7B0N - chains G and Q of the 42 polymer chains in the assembly; structure by electron microscopy, 3.70 A resolution.

Chain G:
Protein: Subunit NUAM of NADH:Ubiquinone Oxidoreductase (Complex I)
Source organism: Yarrowia lipolytica
Notes: EC 1.6.99.3
Reference sequence: Q9UUU3 (Q9UUU3_YARLL); residue numbers follow UniProt; this construct covers 1-728
Chain sequence (728 residues; each row starts with the number of its first residue):
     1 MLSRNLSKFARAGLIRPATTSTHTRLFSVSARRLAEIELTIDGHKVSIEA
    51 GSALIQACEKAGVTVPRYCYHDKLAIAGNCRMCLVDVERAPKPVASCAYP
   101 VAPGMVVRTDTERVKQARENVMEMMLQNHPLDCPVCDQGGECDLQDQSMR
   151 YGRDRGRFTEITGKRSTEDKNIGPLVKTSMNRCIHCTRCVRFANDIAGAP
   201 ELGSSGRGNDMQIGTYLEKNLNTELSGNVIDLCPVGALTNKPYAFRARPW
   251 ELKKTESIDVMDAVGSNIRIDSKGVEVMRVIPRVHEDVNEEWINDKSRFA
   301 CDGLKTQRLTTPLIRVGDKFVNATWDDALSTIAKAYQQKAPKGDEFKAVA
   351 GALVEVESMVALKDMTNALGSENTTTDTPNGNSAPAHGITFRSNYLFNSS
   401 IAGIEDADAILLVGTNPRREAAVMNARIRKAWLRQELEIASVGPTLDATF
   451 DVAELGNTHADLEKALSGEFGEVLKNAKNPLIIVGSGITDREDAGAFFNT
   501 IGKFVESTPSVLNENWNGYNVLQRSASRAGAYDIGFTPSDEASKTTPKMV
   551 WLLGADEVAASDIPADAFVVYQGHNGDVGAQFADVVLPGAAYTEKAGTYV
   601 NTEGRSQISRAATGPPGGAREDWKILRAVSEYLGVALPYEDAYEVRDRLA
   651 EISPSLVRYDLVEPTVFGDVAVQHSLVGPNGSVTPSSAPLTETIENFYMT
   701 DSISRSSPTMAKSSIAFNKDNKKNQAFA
Unresolved in the structure: 1-34
Ion coordination: 2Fe-2S cluster Fe: Cys-69, Cys-80, Cys-83, Cys-97; 4Fe-4S cluster Fe site 1: His-129, Cys-133, Cys-136, Cys-142; 4Fe-4S cluster Fe site 2: Cys-183, Cys-186, Cys-189, Cys-233
Residues lining bound ligands:
  - 2Fe-2S cluster (FES): Arg-67, Tyr-68, Cys-69, Tyr-70, Ala-77, Gly-78, Asn-79, Cys-80, Arg-81, Met-82, Cys-83, Ala-95, Cys-97
  - 4Fe-4S cluster (SF4), molecule 1: His-129, Pro-130, Asp-132, Cys-133, Cys-136, Gln-138, Gly-139, Cys-142, Leu-144, Gln-145, Arg-182, Val-235, Gly-236
  - 4Fe-4S cluster (SF4), molecule 2: Met-180, Cys-183, Ile-184, His-185, Cys-186, Thr-187, Arg-188, Cys-189, Ile-213, Cys-233, Pro-234, Val-235, Ala-237, Leu-238

Chain Q:
Protein: Subunit NUYM of NADH:Ubiquinone Oxidoreductase (Complex I)
Source organism: Yarrowia lipolytica
Reference sequence: A0A1D8N7X0 (A0A1D8N7X0_YARLL); residue numbers follow UniProt; this construct covers 1-161
Chain sequence (161 residues; row label = number of the first residue in the row):
     1 MLSRSLRQLSQPSVRSFATSARLLQKKDVPEVGVNLDNVPAHEIVSGAPA
    51 ELSRNRVVRIYQQAKPATQSGEYGTFAWRLDWDIVDVANRWENDLIGWQS
   101 SGDYMQATQMKFTSKESAIKFANKQGWDFYIQEPHHRKFRVKQYANNFVH
   151 SYGKLKHIRTK
Unresolved in the structure: 1-36

Interface between chain G and chain Q:
Residue-residue contacts (72; chain G residue first):
  Gly-51(G) with Val-141(Q); Lys-142(Q); Gln-143(Q)
  Ser-52(G) with Phe-139(Q); Val-141(Q)
  Ala-53(G) with Lys-142(Q)
  Gln-56(G) with Arg-140(Q), hydrogen bond (side chain-backbone); Lys-142(Q)
  Tyr-70(G) with Lys-142(Q)
  His-71(G) with Lys-142(Q)
  Asp-72(G) with Arg-137(Q), salt bridge; Lys-142(Q), hydrogen bond (backbone-side chain)
  Lys-73(G) with Arg-137(Q)
  Leu-74(G) with Lys-142(Q), hydrogen bond (backbone-side chain)
  Ala-75(G) with Asn-147(Q); Arg-159(Q)
  Ile-76(G) with Lys-142(Q); Tyr-144(Q), hydrophobic; Asn-147(Q), hydrogen bond (backbone-side chain)
  Ala-77(G) with Tyr-144(Q), hydrophobic
  Glu-141(G) with Thr-68(Q); Gln-69(Q)
  Asp-143(G) with Gln-69(Q); Ser-70(Q)
  Asp-146(G) with Gln-69(Q), hydrogen bond
  Val-190(G) with Thr-160(Q)
  Asn-194(G) with His-157(Q); Ile-158(Q), hydrogen bond (side chain-backbone); Arg-159(Q); Thr-160(Q)
  Asp-195(G) with His-157(Q), salt bridge; Arg-159(Q), salt bridge
  Asp-231(G) with Ala-67(Q); Thr-68(Q)
  Lys-253(G) with Ile-84(Q)
  Glu-256(G) with Gln-62(Q); Gln-63(Q); Ala-64(Q), hydrogen bond (side chain-backbone); Gln-132(Q), hydrogen bond
  Arg-269(G) with Pro-66(Q)
  Lys-273(G) with Gln-99(Q), hydrogen bond (backbone-side chain)
  Gly-274(G) with Arg-90(Q); Gln-99(Q)
  Val-275(G) with Arg-90(Q); Glu-92(Q); Gln-99(Q), hydrogen bond (backbone-side chain)
  Arg-283(G) with Ala-64(Q); His-135(Q)
  Val-284(G) with His-135(Q)
  His-285(G) with His-135(Q)
  Glu-286(G) with His-136(Q); Lys-138(Q)
  Glu-291(G) with Arg-137(Q), salt bridge
  Glu-405(G) with Lys-138(Q), salt bridge
  Trp-432(G) with Lys-156(Q), hydrogen bond (backbone-side chain)
  Leu-433(G) with Lys-156(Q); His-157(Q)
  Arg-434(G) with Arg-140(Q)
  Gln-435(G) with Lys-156(Q)
  Ile-608(G) with Tyr-130(Q), hydrophobic
  Ser-609(G) with Arg-59(Q), hydrogen bond (backbone-side chain)
  Arg-610(G) with Asp-81(Q), hydrogen bond (side chain-backbone); Trp-82(Q), hydrogen bond (side chain-backbone); Asp-83(Q), salt bridge
  Ala-611(G) with Ile-84(Q)
  Ala-612(G) with Ile-84(Q)
  Thr-613(G) with Ile-84(Q)
  Pro-615(G) with Asp-86(Q)
  Tyr-643(G) with Val-57(Q); Asp-128(Q)
  Tyr-659(G) with Tyr-130(Q)
  Asp-660(G) with His-135(Q), salt bridge
Also at the interface, not in a pair above, chain G (61 interface residues in all): Glu-49, Ala-50, Arg-67, Ala-98, Gln-138, Gly-140, Cys-142, Arg-188, Arg-191, Lys-254, Arg-279, Pro-282, Arg-429, Glu-594, Gly-614, Glu-621
Also at the interface, not in a pair above, chain Q (41 interface residues in all): Tyr-61, Asn-89, Trp-91, Lys-161

Summary:
61 residues of chain G and 41 residues of chain Q are in contact, with 14 hydrogen bonds and 7 salt bridges.
Polar pairs include Asp-72(G)/Arg-137(Q), Asp-195(G)/His-157(Q) and Asp-195(G)/Arg-159(Q). Chain G binds
4Fe-4S cluster and 2Fe-2S cluster.
Here chain G is Subunit NUAM of NADH:Ubiquinone Oxidoreductase (Complex I) and chain Q is Subunit NUYM of
NADH:Ubiquinone Oxidoreductase (Complex I), both from Yarrowia lipolytica. Entry 7B0N (A 3.7-angstrom
structure of Yarrowia lipolytica complex I with an R121M mutation in NUCM) was determined by electron
microscopy.
